PDB entry 7YEZ | electron microscopy, 3.40 A resolution | chains A and e of the 22 polymer chains in the assembly

== Chain A (and e) ==
Molecule: RNA helicase
Organism: Mammalian orthoreovirus 3
Notes: EC 3.6.4.13; chain e of this document is another copy of the same molecule, construct and numbering; everything in this record applies to it too
Reference sequence: C9E874 (C9E874_9REOV); residues 1-1275 here = UniProt positions 1-1275
Chain sequence (1275 residues; numbered 1 to 1275; the number before each row is that of its first residue):
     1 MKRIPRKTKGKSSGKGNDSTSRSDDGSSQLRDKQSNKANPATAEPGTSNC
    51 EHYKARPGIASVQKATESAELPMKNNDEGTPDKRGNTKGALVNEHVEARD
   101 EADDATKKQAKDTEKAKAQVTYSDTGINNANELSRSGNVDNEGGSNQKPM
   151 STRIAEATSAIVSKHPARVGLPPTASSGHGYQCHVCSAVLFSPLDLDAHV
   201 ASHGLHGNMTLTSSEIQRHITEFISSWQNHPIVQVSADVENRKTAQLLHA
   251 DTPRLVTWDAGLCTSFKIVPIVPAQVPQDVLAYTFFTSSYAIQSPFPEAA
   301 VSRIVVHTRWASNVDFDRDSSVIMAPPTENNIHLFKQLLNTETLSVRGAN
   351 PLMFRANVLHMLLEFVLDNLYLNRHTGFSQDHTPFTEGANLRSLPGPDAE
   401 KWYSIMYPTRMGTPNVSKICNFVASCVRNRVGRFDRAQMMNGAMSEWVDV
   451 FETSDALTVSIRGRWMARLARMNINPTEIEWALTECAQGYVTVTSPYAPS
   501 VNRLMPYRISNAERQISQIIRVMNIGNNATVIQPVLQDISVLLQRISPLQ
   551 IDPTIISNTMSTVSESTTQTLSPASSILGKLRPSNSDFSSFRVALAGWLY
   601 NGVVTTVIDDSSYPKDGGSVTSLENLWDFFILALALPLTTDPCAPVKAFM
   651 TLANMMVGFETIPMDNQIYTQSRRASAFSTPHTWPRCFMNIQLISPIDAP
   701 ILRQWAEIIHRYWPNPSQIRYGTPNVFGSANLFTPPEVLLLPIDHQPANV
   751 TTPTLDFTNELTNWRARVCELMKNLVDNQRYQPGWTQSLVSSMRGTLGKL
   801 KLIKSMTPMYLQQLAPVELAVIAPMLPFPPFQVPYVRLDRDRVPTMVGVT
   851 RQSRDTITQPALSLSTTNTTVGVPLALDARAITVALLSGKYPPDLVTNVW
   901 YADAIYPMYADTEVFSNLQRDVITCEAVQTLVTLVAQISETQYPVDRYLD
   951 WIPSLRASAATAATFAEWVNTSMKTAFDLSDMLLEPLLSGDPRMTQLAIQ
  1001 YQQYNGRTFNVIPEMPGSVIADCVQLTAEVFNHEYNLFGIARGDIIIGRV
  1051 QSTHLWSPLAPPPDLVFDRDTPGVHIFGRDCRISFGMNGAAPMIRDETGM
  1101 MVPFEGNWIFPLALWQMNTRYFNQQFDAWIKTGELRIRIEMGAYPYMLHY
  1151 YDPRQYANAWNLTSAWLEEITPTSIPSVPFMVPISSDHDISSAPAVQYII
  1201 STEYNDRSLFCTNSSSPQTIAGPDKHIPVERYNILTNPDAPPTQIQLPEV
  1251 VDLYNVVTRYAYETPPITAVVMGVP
Disordered / not traced: 1-146, 1275 (chain e: 1-179, 207-217, 1266-1275)

== Chain A / chain e interface ==
Residue-residue contacts (89; chain A residue first):
  Val280(A) with Met1087(e)
  Thr284(A) with Tyr1121(e); Gln1124(e), hydrogen bond; Gln1125(e)
  Phe285(A) with Phe1085(e), hydrophobic
  Tyr290(A) with Arg1120(e); Tyr1121(e), hydrophobic; Gln1124(e), hydrogen bond
  Gln380(A) with Ser958(e), hydrogen bond; Thr961(e)
  Asp381(A) with Leu955(e)
  His382(A) with Asn350(e); Leu352(e); Met353(e)
  Pro384(A) with Ala1113(e), hydrophobic; Gln1116(e); Met1117(e); Pro1172(e)
  Phe385(A) with Gln1116(e); Met1117(e), hydrophobic
  Asn390(A) with Ser958(e)
  Thr409(A) with Arg1079(e)
  Met411(A) with Arg1079(e), hydrogen bond (backbone-side chain)
  Gly412(A) with Asn1118(e)
  Thr413(A) with Arg1079(e); Cys1081(e); Arg1082(e); Asn1118(e)
  Pro414(A) with Cys1081(e); Arg1082(e); Ile1083(e), hydrogen bond (backbone-backbone); Asn1118(e); Tyr1121(e), hydrophobic
  Asn415(A) with Arg1082(e); Ile1083(e); Tyr1121(e)
  Val416(A) with Ile1083(e); Ser1084(e)
  Asn421(A) with Arg1082(e)
  Ala424(A) with Arg1082(e)
  Arg428(A) with Arg1079(e)
  Arg436(A) with Gln859(e)
  Ala437(A) with Gln859(e)
  Gln438(A) with Gln859(e), hydrogen bond (backbone-side chain); Pro860(e)
  Met439(A) with Pro860(e); Ala861(e); Leu862(e), hydrogen bond (backbone-backbone)
  Met440(A) with Pro860(e); Ala861(e); Leu862(e); Thr867(e)
  Asn441(A) with Met523(e); Arg851(e), hydrogen bond; Ala861(e); Leu862(e), hydrogen bond (backbone-backbone); Leu864(e); Ser989(e); Gly990(e)
  Gly442(A) with Ser989(e); Gly990(e)
  Glu480(A) with Tyr669(e)
  Trp481(A) with Ile668(e); Tyr669(e), hydrogen bond
  Thr484(A) with Ile668(e)
  Glu485(A) with Ile668(e)
  Gly489(A) with Ser672(e)
  Tyr490(A) with Ser672(e), hydrogen bond (backbone-side chain)
  Thr492(A) with Arg674(e)
  Pro496(A) with Thr869(e)
  Tyr497(A) with His682(e); Thr869(e)
  Ala498(A) with Thr867(e); Asn868(e)
  Pro499(A) with Met846(e), hydrophobic; Thr866(e)
  Asn749(A) with Gly658(e)
  Thr751(A) with Val657(e); Gly658(e); Phe659(e)
  Thr752(A) with Pro783(e)
  Val896(A) with Ser619(e)
  Asn898(A) with Val657(e)
  Val899(A) with Asp616(e); Gly618(e)
  Ala902(A) with Asp616(e)
  Asp903(A) with Asp616(e)
  Val1274(A) with Asp610(e); Arg674(e)
Other interface residues (no listed pair), chain A (54 interface residues in all): Leu281, Ile292, Thr383, Gly388, Arg410, Val423, Thr494
Other interface residues (no listed pair), chain e (60 interface residues in all): Thr621, Asn654, Thr670, Arg673, Ala677, Thr680, Ser863, Arg956, Arg993, Asp1080, Phe1122

== Summary ==
54 residues of chain A and 60 residues of chain e are in contact; the contacts include 11 hydrogen bonds.
Polar pairs include Thr284(A)-Gln1124(e), Tyr290(A)-Gln1124(e) and Gln380(A)-Ser958(e).
Both chains are RNA helicase (Mammalian orthoreovirus 3). Entry 7YEZ (In situ structure of polymerase complex
of mammalian reovirus in the reloaded state) was determined by electron microscopy together with 7YED, 7YEV,
7YF0 and 7YFE from the same study.
